1Z7M - chains B and D of the 8 polymer chains in the assembly; structure by X-ray diffraction, 2.90 A resolution.

Chain B (and D):
Protein: ATP phosphoribosyltransferase regulatory subunit
Organism: Lactococcus lactis
Notes: chain D of this document is another copy of the same molecule, construct and numbering; everything in this record applies to it too
UniProtKB: Q02147 (HISZ_LACLA); residues 1-328 here = UniProt positions 1-328
Chain sequence (344 residues; each row starts with the number of its first residue; numbers below 1 keep their minus sign (Met-15 is residue -15)):
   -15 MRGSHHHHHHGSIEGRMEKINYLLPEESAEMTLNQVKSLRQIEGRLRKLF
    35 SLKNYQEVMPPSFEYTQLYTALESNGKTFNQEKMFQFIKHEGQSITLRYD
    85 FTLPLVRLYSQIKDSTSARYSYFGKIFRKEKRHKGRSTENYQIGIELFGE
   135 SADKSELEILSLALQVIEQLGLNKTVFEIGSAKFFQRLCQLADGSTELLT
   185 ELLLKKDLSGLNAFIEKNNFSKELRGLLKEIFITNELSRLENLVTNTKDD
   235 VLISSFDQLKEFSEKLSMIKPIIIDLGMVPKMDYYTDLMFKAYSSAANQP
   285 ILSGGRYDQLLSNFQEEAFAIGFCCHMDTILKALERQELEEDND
Unresolved in the structure: -15 to 5, 324-328 (chain D: -15 to 5, 58-61, 324-328)
Sequence notes: cloning artifact (-15 to -12, -5 to 0); expression tag (-11 to -6)

Chain B / chain D interface:
Residue-residue contacts (9; chain B residue first):
  Gln65(B) - Gln77(D)
  Gln70(B) - Ile72(D)
  Gln70(B) - Gly76(D)
  Phe71(B) - Ile72(D)  hydrophobic
  Ile72(B) - Gln70(D)
  Ile72(B) - Phe71(D)  hydrophobic
  Ile72(B) - Ile72(D)  hydrophobic
  Gly76(B) - Gln70(D)
  Gln77(B) - Gln65(D)
Also at the interface, not in a pair above, chain B (8 interface residues in all): Ser78, Lys113
Also at the interface, not in a pair above, chain D (8 interface residues in all): Ser78, Lys113

Overview:
The chain B/chain D interface involves 8 residues from each chain.
Chain B and chain D are both ATP phosphoribosyltransferase regulatory subunit (Lactococcus lactis); the
structure, ATP Phosphoribosyl transferase (HisZG ATP-PRTase) from Lactococcus lactis, was determined by X-ray
diffraction together with 1Z7N from the same study.
